8QBW - chain A; structure by electron microscopy, 3.67 A resolution.

Chain A:
Molecule: Phage shock protein A, PspA
Source organism: Nostoc punctiforme
UniProtKB: B2J6D9 (B2J6D9_NOSP7); numbering as in UniProt (aligned over 1-219)
Chain sequence (219 residues; each row starts with the number of its first residue):
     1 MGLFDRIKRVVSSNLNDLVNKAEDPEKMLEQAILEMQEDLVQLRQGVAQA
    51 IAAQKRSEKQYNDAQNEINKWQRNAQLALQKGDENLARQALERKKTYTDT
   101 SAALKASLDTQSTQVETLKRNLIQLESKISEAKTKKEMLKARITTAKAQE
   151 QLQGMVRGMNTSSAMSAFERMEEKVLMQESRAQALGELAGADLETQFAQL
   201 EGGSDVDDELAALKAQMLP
Not modelled in the structure: 218-219
Curated features (UniProtKB/Swiss-Prot):
  - mutagenesis: F197 to L200 (Forms fewer rings and filaments with uniform diameter, loss of tilting during oligomerization)

Overview:
UniProt lists 5 mutagenesis sites.
Chain A is Phage shock protein A, PspA (Nostoc punctiforme); the structure, Cryo-EM structure of
Vipp1-deltaH6_aa1-219 helical filament with lattice 3 (Vipp1-deltaH6_L3), was determined by electron
microscopy, deposited together with 8QBR, 8QBV and 8QBS.
